Entry 8RBU (X-ray diffraction, 2.70 A resolution); this record covers chains A and B of the 3 polymer chains in the assembly.

# Chain A
Name: HLA class I histocompatibility antigen
Organism: Homo sapiens
Reference sequence: Q5S3G3 (Q5S3G3_HUMAN); residues -23 to 341 here correspond to UniProt positions 1-365 (UniProt number = residue number + 24)
Sequence (365 residues; numbered -23 to 341; the number before each row is that of its first residue; numbers below 1 keep their minus sign (Met-23 is residue -23)):
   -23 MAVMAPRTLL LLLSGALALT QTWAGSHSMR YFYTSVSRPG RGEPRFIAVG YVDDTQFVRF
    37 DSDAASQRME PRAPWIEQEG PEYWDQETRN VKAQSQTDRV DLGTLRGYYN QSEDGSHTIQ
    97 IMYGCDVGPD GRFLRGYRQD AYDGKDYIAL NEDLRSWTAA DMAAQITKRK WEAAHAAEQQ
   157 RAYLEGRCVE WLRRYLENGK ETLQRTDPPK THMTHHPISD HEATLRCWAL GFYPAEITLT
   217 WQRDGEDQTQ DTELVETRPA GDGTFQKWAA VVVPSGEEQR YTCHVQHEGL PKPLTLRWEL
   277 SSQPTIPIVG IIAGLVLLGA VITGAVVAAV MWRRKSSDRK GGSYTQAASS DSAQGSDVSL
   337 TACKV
Not modelled in the structure: -23 to 0, 276-341
Cystine bridges: Cys101-Cys164, Cys203-Cys259

# Chain B
Name: Beta-2-microglobulin
Organism: Homo sapiens
Reference sequence: P61769 (B2MG_HUMAN); residues 1-99 here correspond to UniProt positions 21-119 (UniProt number = residue number + 20)
Sequence (100 residues; numbered 0 to 99; the number before each row is that of its first residue; numbering starts at 0):
     0 MIQRTPKIQV YSRHPAENGK SNFLNCYVSG FHPSDIEVDL LKNGERIEKV EHSDLSFSKD
    60 WSFYLLYYTE FTPTEKDEYA CRVNHVTLSQ PKIVKWDRDM
Cystine bridges: Cys25-Cys80
Differences from the reference sequence: initiating methionine (0)
UniProt features mapped onto this chain:
  - modified residue: Gln2 (Pyrrolidone carboxylic acid)
  - glycosylation: Ile1 (N-linked (Glc) (glycation) isoleucine), Lys19 (N-linked (Glc) (glycation) lysine), Lys41 (N-linked (Glc) (glycation) lysine), Lys48 (N-linked (Glc) (glycation) lysine), Lys58 (N-linked (Glc) (glycation) lysine), Lys91 (N-linked (Glc) (glycation) lysine), Lys94 (N-linked (Glc) (glycation) lysine)

# Interface between chain A and chain B
Residue-residue contacts (57; chain A residue first):
  Phe8(A) - Ser55(B)
  Phe8(A) - Phe56(B)
  Tyr9(A) - Phe56(B)
  Thr10(A) - Leu54(B)
  Thr10(A) - Phe56(B)
  Thr10(A) - Phe62(B)
  Val12(A) - Ser33(B)
  Ile23(A) - Leu54(B)  hydrophobic
  Val25(A) - Asp53(B)
  Val25(A) - Leu54(B)
  Tyr27(A) - Ser55(B)
  Tyr27(A) - Tyr63(B)
  Gln32(A) - Asp53(B)  hydrogen bond
  Arg35(A) - Asp53(B)  salt bridge
  Arg48(A) - Asp53(B)  salt bridge
  Thr94(A) - Phe62(B)
  Gln96(A) - His31(B)  hydrogen bond
  Gln96(A) - Phe56(B)
  Gln96(A) - Trp60(B)  hydrogen bond (side chain-backbone)
  Gln96(A) - Phe62(B)
  Ile97(A) - Phe56(B)
  Gln115(A) - Trp60(B)
  Asp116(A) - Trp60(B)
  Ala117(A) - Trp60(B)  hydrophobic
  Asp119(A) - Met0(B)
  Asp119(A) - Ile1(B)  hydrogen bond (backbone-backbone)
  Asp119(A) - His31(B)
  Gly120(A) - Ile1(B)
  Gly120(A) - His31(B)
  Gly120(A) - Trp60(B)
  Lys121(A) - Ile1(B)
  Asp122(A) - Trp60(B)  hydrogen bond
  His192(A) - Asp98(B)  salt bridge
  Arg202(A) - Asp98(B)  hydrogen bond (side chain-backbone)
  Arg202(A) - Met99(B)
  Trp204(A) - Asp98(B)
  Trp204(A) - Met99(B)
  Leu206(A) - Pro14(B)  hydrophobic
  Glu232(A) - Lys6(B)  salt bridge
  Glu232(A) - Gln8(B)  hydrogen bond (backbone-side chain)
  Glu232(A) - Tyr26(B)
  Glu232(A) - Ser28(B)  hydrogen bond
  Arg234(A) - Gln8(B)  hydrogen bond
  Arg234(A) - Tyr10(B)
  Arg234(A) - Met99(B)  hydrogen bond (side chain-backbone)
  Pro235(A) - Tyr10(B)  hydrogen bond (backbone-side chain)
  Pro235(A) - Asn24(B)
  Pro235(A) - Tyr26(B)
  Pro235(A) - Leu65(B)  hydrophobic
  Ala236(A) - Arg12(B)  hydrogen bond (backbone-side chain)
  Ala236(A) - Asn24(B)  hydrogen bond (backbone-side chain)
  Gly237(A) - Arg12(B)  hydrogen bond (backbone-side chain)
  Gly237(A) - Leu65(B)
  Gln242(A) - Tyr10(B)
  Gln242(A) - Ser11(B)  hydrogen bond (side chain-backbone)
  Gln242(A) - Arg12(B)  hydrogen bond (side chain-backbone)
  Trp244(A) - Met99(B)  hydrogen bond (side chain-backbone)
Interface residues without a listed pair, chain A (38 interface residues in all): Arg6, Ser92, Met98, Tyr113, Val231, Thr233, Asp238
Interface residues without a listed pair, chain B (27 interface residues in all): His13, Pro32, Asp34, Lys58

# Summary
38 residues of chain A and 27 residues of chain B are in contact, with 17 hydrogen bonds and 4 salt bridges.
Polar pairs include Arg35(A)-Asp53(B), Arg48(A)-Asp53(B) and His192(A)-Asp98(B).
Here chain A is HLA class I histocompatibility antigen and chain B is Beta-2-microglobulin, both from Homo
sapiens. Entry 8RBU (Crystal structure of HLA-A*11:01 in complex with SVLNDILARL, an 10-mer epitope from
SARS-CoV-2 Spike (S975-984)) was determined by X-ray diffraction (same publication as 7SIS, 8RBV, 8RCV, 8REF,
8RH6 and 8RHQ).
